PDB entry 8IEQ | electron microscopy, 2.73 A resolution | chains B and C of the 4 polymer chains in the assembly

== Chain B (and C) ==
Protein: Probable G-protein coupled receptor 156
Source organism: Homo sapiens
Notes: chain C of this document is another copy of the same molecule, construct and numbering; everything in this record applies to it too
UniProtKB: Q8NFN8 (GP156_HUMAN); numbering as in UniProt (aligned over 1-557)
Sequence (598 residues; row label = number of the first residue in the row):
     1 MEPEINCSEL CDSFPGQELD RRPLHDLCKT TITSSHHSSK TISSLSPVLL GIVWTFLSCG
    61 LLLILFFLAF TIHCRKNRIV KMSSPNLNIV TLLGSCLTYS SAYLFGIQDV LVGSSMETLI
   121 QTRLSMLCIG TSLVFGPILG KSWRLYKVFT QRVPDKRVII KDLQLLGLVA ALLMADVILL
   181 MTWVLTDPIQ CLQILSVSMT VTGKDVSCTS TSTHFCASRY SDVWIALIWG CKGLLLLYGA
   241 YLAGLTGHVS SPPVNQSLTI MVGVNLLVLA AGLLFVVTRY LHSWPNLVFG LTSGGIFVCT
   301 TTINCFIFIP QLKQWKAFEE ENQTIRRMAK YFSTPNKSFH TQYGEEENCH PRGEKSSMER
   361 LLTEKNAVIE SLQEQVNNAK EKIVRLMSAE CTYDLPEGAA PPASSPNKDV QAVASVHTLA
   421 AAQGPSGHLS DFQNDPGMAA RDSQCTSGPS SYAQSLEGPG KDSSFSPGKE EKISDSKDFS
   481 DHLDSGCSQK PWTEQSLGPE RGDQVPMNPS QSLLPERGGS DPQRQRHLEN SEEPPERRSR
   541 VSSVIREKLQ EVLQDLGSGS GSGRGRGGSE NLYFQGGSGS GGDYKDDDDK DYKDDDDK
Disordered / not traced: 1-43, 112-114, 333-598 (chain C: 1-43, 111-114, 153-159, 333-598)
Construct notes: expression tag (558-598)
Disulfides: Cys-191/Cys-216
Ligand contacts: A1LYA ([(2R)-3-[(E)-hexadec-9-enoyl]oxy-2-octadecanoyloxy-propyl] 2-(trimethylazaniumyl)ethyl phosphate): Thr-98, Leu-124, Leu-127, Cys-128, Thr-131, Val-134, Phe-135, Leu-180, Trp-183, Ile-189, Phe-215, Cys-216, Ala-217, Ser-218, Ser-221, Ile-225, Ile-228, Trp-229, Lys-232, Gly-233, Leu-236, Leu-267, Val-268, Ala-270, Ala-271, Leu-274, Phe-275, Thr-278, Arg-279, Thr-292, Ile-296, Cys-299, Thr-300

== Interface between chain B and chain C ==
Pairs across the interface - 22 pairs, chain B then chain C:
  Arg-78(B) / Lys-161(C)
  Val-148(B) / Ser-250(C)  hydrogen bond (backbone-side chain)
  Phe-149(B) / Phe-149(C)  hydrophobic
  Phe-149(B) / Val-249(C)
  Gln-151(B) / Ser-250(C)
  Gln-151(B) / Ser-251(C)
  Asp-155(B) / Gln-314(C)  hydrogen bond
  Arg-157(B) / Glu-321(C)
  Val-158(B) / Phe-318(C)  hydrophobic
  Val-158(B) / Glu-321(C)  hydrogen bond (backbone-side chain)
  Ile-159(B) / Glu-321(C)
  Ile-159(B) / Thr-324(C)
  Ile-159(B) / Ile-325(C)  hydrophobic
  His-248(B) / Phe-149(C)
  His-248(B) / Gln-151(C)
  Val-249(B) / Val-148(C)
  Val-249(B) / Phe-149(C)
  Ser-250(B) / Val-148(C)
  Ser-250(B) / Phe-149(C)
  Ser-250(B) / Gln-151(C)
  Ser-251(B) / Gln-151(C)
  Ser-251(B) / Arg-152(C)  hydrogen bond (side chain-backbone)
Also at the interface, not in a pair above, chain B (13 interface residues in all): Thr-150
Also at the interface, not in a pair above, chain C (15 interface residues in all): Leu-145, His-248

== In short ==
Chain B and chain C form an interface of 13 and 15 residues respectively, with 4 hydrogen bonds. Polar
contacts include Val-148(B)/Ser-250(C), Asp-155(B)/Gln-314(C) and Val-158(B)/Glu-321(C). Chain B binds
compound A1LYA.
Chain B and chain C are both Probable G-protein coupled receptor 156 (Homo sapiens); the structure, Cryo-EM
structure of G-protein free GPR156, was determined by electron microscopy, deposited together with 8IEB, 8IEC,
8IED, 8IEI and 8IEP.
